Entry 9G9P (X-ray diffraction, 2.80 A resolution); this record covers chains B and C of the 3 polymer chains in the assembly.

== Chain B ==
Molecule: NB10 Nanobody
Source organism: Lama glama
Notes: antibody fragment or engineered binder
Amino-acid sequence (140 residues; numbered -1 to 138; the number before each row is that of its first residue; numbers below 1 keep their minus sign (Met-1 is residue -1)):
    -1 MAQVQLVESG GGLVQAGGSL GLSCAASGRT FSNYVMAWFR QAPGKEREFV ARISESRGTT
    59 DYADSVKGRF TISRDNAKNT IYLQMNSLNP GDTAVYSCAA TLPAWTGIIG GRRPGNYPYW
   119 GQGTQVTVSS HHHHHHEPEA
Unresolved in the structure: -1 to 0, 129-138
Cystine bridges: Cys22-Cys96

== Chain C ==
Molecule: NB7 Nanobody
Source organism: Lama glama
Notes: antibody fragment or engineered binder
Amino-acid sequence (136 residues; each row starts with the number of its first residue; numbers below 1 keep their minus sign (Met-1 is residue -1)):
    -1 MAQVQLVESG GGLVQAGDSL TLSCAASGRT AYRYGMGWFR QHPGKEREFV ASIWWTGTTT
    59 YYADSVKGRF TISRDDVKNM VYLQMNSLKP EDTAVYYCAA KFYGGNSKRP GDYAYWGQGT
   119 QVTVSSHHHH HHEPEA
Unresolved in the structure: -1 to 1, 125-134
Cystine bridges: Cys22-Cys96

== How chain B and chain C interact ==
Pairs across the interface (18; chain B residue first):
  Gln1(B) - Thr56(C)  hydrogen bond (backbone-backbone)
  Gln1(B) - Thr57(C)
  Gln1(B) - Thr58(C)  hydrogen bond (backbone-side chain)
  Gln3(B) - Thr58(C)  hydrogen bond
  Gln3(B) - Tyr60(C)
  Gln3(B) - Lys65(C)
  Val5(B) - Lys65(C)
  Val5(B) - Gly66(C)
  Ala23(B) - Gly66(C)
  Ala24(B) - Gly66(C)
  Ser25(B) - Tyr60(C)
  Ser25(B) - Gly66(C)  hydrogen bond (side chain-backbone)
  Ser25(B) - Phe68(C)
  Ser25(B) - Thr69(C)
  Gly26(B) - Thr69(C)  hydrogen bond (backbone-side chain)
  Arg27(B) - Ser71(C)
  Ala75(B) - Asn84(C)
  Lys76(B) - Asn84(C)
Also at the interface, not in a pair above, chain B (11 interface residues in all): Asn77
Also at the interface, not in a pair above, chain C (13 interface residues in all): Gly15, Ile70, Ser85

== Summary ==
The interface between chain B and chain C involves 11 residues on one side and 13 on the other; the contacts
include 5 hydrogen bonds. Polar pairs include Gln1(B)-Thr58(C), Gln3(B)-Thr58(C) and Ser25(B)-Gly66(C).
Chain B is NB10 Nanobody and chain C is NB7 Nanobody, both from Lama glama; the structure, Lipid III flippase
WzxE with NB10 and NB7 nanobodies in inward-facing conformation - crystal 2, was determined by X-ray
diffraction together with 9G95, 9G97, 9G9M, 9G9N and 9G9O from the same study.
